7CCR - chains C and J of the 22 polymer chains in the assembly; structure by electron microscopy, 4.90 A resolution (low resolution: residue-level contacts below are approximate; hydrogen-bond / salt-bridge calls are withheld).

== Chain C ==
Protein: Histone H2A type 1-B/E
Organism: Homo sapiens
UniProt: P04908 (H2A1B_HUMAN); residues 15-117 here correspond to UniProt positions 16-118 (UniProt number = residue number + 1)
Chain sequence (103 residues; each row starts with the number of its first residue):
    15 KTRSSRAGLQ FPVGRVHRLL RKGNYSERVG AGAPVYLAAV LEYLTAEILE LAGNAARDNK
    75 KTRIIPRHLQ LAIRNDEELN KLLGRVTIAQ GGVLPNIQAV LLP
Not modelled in the structure: 15
Swiss-Prot annotation at these positions:
  - modified residue: Lys36 (N6-(2-hydroxyisobutyryl)lysine), Lys74 (N6-(2-hydroxyisobutyryl)lysine), Lys75 (N6-(2-hydroxyisobutyryl)lysine), Lys95 (N6-(2-hydroxyisobutyryl)lysine), Gln104 (N5-methylglutamine)
  - cross-link: Lys15 (Glycyl lysine isopeptide (Lys-Gly) (interchain with G-Cter in ubiquitin))

== Chain J ==
Molecule: 147-nt DNA strand
Organism: Homo sapiens
Sequence (147 nucleotides; each row starts with the number of its first residue; numbers below 1 keep their minus sign (DC-73 is residue -73)):
   -73 CTGGAGAATC CCGGTGCCGA GGCCGCTCAA TTGGTCGTAG ACAGCTCTAG CACCGCTTAA
   -13 ACGCACGTAC GCGCTGTCCC CCGCGTTTTA ACCGCCAAGG GGATTACTCC CTAGTCTCCA
    47 GGCACGTGTC AGATATATAC ATCCTGT

== How chain C and chain J interact ==
Residue-residue contacts (17):
  Thr16(C) - DG47(J)
  Arg29(C) - DG48(J)
  Arg29(C) - DC49(J)
  His31(C) - DA39(J)
  Glu41(C) - DA39(J)
  Arg42(C) - DC37(J)
  Arg42(C) - DT38(J)
  Arg42(C) - DA39(J)
  Val43(C) - DT38(J)
  Val43(C) - DA39(J)
  Gly44(C) - DT38(J)
  Ala45(C) - DT38(J)
  Lys75(C) - DG58(J)
  Thr76(C) - DA57(J)
  Thr76(C) - DG58(J)
  Arg77(C) - DA57(J)
  Arg77(C) - DG58(J)
Also at the interface, not in a pair above, chain C (12 interface residues in all): Pro26

== Summary ==
12 residues of chain C face 8 of chain J across their interface.
Here chain C is Histone H2A type 1-B/E and chain J is a 147-nt DNA strand, both from Homo sapiens. Entry 7CCR
(Structure of the 2:2 cGAS-nucleosome complex) was determined by electron microscopy (same publication as
7CCQ).
